Entry 8U44 (electron microscopy, 3.41 A resolution); this record covers chains V and X of the 12 polymer chains in the assembly.

[Chain V]
Protein: 05.GC.w2.3C10-H1_SI06 Heavy chain
Source organism: Homo sapiens
Amino-acid sequence (245 residues; numbered -20 to 224; the number before each row is that of its first residue; numbers below 1 keep their minus sign (Met-20 is residue -20)):
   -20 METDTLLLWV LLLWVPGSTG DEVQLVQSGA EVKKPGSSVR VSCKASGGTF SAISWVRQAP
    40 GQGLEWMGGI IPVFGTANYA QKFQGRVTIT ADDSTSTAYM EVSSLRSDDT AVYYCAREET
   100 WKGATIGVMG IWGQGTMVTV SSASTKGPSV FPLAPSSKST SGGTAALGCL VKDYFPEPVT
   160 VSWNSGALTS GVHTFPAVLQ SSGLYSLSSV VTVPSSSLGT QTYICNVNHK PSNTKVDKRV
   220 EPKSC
Disordered / not traced: -20 to 0, 122-224
Disulfide bonds: Cys22-Cys94
Ligand contacts: N-acetylglucosamine (NAG; 2-acetamido-2-deoxy-beta-D-glucopyranose): Lys23, Asp71, Thr74, Thr76, Tyr78

[Chain X]
Protein: 05.GC.w2.3C10-H1_SI06 Light chain
Source organism: Homo sapiens
Amino-acid sequence (235 residues; each row starts with the number of its first residue; numbers below 1 keep their minus sign (Met-20 is residue -20)):
   -20 METDTLLLWV LLLWVPGSTG DDIQMTQSPS SLSASVGDRV TITCRASQSI SSYLNWYQHK
    40 PGKAPKLLIF TASNLQSGVP SRFSGGGSGT DFTLTISSLQ PEDFATYYCQ QSYTSPRTFG
   100 QGTKVEIKRT VAAPSVFIFP PSDEQLKSGT ASVVCLLNNF YPREAKVQWK VDNALQSGNS
   160 QESVTEQDSK DSTYSLSSTL TLSKADYEKH KVYACEVTHQ GLSSPVTKSF NRGEC
Disordered / not traced: -20 to 0, 108-214
Disulfide bonds: Cys23-Cys88

[Interface between chain V and chain X]
Contacting residue pairs (30; chain V residue first):
  Val35(V) with Phe98(X), hydrophobic
  Gln37(V) with His38(X), hydrogen bond
  Gly42(V) with Tyr87(X)
  Leu43(V) with Tyr87(X), hydrophobic; Phe98(X)
  Trp45(V) with Pro95(X), hydrophobic; Arg96(X); Phe98(X)
  Asn57(V) with Ser94(X), hydrogen bond
  Tyr93(V) with Lys42(X); Pro44(X)
  Thr99(V) with Gln55(X)
  Trp100(V) with Phe49(X); Leu54(X), hydrogen bond (side chain-backbone); Gln55(X); Ser56(X)
  Lys101(V) with Asn53(X)
  Gly106(V) with Asn34(X); Ser91(X), hydrogen bond (backbone-side chain)
  Val107(V) with Asn34(X); Leu46(X), hydrophobic; Phe49(X), hydrophobic
  Met108(V) with Asn34(X); Tyr36(X); Gln89(X); Phe98(X), hydrophobic
  Gly109(V) with Leu46(X)
  Trp111(V) with Tyr36(X), hydrophobic; Pro44(X)
  Gly112(V) with Ala43(X)
Other interface residues (no listed pair), chain V (20 interface residues in all): Glu44, Ala59, Gln60, Ile105
Other interface residues (no listed pair), chain X (22 interface residues in all): Tyr32, Lys45, Gly99

[Summary]
20 residues of chain V and 22 residues of chain X are in contact, with 4 hydrogen bonds. Polar contacts
include Gln37(V)-His38(X), Asn57(V)-Ser94(X) and Trp100(V)-Leu54(X). Bound to chain V: N-acetylglucosamine.
Chain V is 05.GC.w2.3C10-H1_SI06 Heavy chain and chain X is 05.GC.w2.3C10-H1_SI06 Light chain, both from Homo
sapiens; the structure, CryoEM structure of A/Solomon Islands/3/2006 H1 HA in complex with
05.GC.w2.3C10-H1_SI06, was determined by electron microscopy together with 8TXM, 8TXP, 8TXT and 8TY7 from the
same study.
